PDB entry 2VK9 | X-ray diffraction, 2.85 A resolution | chain A

== Chain A ==
Name: Alpha-toxin
Organism: Clostridium novyi
Notes: fragment: catalytic domain, residues 1-551
UniProtKB: Q46149 (Q46149_CLONO); residues 1-551 here = UniProt positions 1-551
Amino-acid sequence (551 residues; each row starts with the number of its first residue):
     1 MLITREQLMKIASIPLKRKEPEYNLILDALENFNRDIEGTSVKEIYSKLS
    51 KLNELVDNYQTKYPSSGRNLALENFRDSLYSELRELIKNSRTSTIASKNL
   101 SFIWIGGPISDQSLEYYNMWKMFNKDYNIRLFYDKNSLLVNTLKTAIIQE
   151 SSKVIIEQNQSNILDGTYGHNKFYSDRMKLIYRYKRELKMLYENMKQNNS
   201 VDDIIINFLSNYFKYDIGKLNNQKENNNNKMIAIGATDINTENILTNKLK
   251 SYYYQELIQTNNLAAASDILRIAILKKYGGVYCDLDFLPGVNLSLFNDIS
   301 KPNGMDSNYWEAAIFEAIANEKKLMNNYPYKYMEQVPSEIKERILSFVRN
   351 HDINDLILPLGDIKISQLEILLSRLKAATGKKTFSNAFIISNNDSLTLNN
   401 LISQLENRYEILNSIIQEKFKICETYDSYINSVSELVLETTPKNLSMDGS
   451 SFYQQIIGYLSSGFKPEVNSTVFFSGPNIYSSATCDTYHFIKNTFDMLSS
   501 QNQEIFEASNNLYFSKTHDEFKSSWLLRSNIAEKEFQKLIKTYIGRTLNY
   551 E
Not modelled in the structure: 1, 542-551
Curated features (UniProtKB/Swiss-Prot):
  - binding site (UDP-N-acetyl-alpha-D-glucosamine): I103 to I105, N141, S267 to R271, D284 to D286, S523 to W525
  - binding site (Mg(2+)): D284, D286, E520
  - site: L548, N549 (Cleavage)

== Summary ==
Curated annotation (UniProt) lists 15 UDP-N-acetyl-alpha-D-glucosamine-binding residues and 3 Mg2+-binding
residues.
Chain A is Alpha-toxin (Clostridium novyi); the structure, Crystal structure of the catalytic domain of
alpha-toxin from clostridium novyi, was determined by X-ray diffraction.
